Entry 5W4U (X-ray diffraction, 3.60 A resolution); this record covers chains B and T of the 13 polymer chains in the assembly.

Chain B:
Name: DNA-directed RNA polymerase II subunit RPB2
From: Saccharomyces cerevisiae (strain ATCC 204508 / S288c)
Notes: EC 2.7.7.6
UniProtKB: P08518 (RPB2_YEAST); residues 1-1224 here = UniProt positions 1-1224
Amino-acid sequence (1224 residues; row label = number of the first residue in the row):
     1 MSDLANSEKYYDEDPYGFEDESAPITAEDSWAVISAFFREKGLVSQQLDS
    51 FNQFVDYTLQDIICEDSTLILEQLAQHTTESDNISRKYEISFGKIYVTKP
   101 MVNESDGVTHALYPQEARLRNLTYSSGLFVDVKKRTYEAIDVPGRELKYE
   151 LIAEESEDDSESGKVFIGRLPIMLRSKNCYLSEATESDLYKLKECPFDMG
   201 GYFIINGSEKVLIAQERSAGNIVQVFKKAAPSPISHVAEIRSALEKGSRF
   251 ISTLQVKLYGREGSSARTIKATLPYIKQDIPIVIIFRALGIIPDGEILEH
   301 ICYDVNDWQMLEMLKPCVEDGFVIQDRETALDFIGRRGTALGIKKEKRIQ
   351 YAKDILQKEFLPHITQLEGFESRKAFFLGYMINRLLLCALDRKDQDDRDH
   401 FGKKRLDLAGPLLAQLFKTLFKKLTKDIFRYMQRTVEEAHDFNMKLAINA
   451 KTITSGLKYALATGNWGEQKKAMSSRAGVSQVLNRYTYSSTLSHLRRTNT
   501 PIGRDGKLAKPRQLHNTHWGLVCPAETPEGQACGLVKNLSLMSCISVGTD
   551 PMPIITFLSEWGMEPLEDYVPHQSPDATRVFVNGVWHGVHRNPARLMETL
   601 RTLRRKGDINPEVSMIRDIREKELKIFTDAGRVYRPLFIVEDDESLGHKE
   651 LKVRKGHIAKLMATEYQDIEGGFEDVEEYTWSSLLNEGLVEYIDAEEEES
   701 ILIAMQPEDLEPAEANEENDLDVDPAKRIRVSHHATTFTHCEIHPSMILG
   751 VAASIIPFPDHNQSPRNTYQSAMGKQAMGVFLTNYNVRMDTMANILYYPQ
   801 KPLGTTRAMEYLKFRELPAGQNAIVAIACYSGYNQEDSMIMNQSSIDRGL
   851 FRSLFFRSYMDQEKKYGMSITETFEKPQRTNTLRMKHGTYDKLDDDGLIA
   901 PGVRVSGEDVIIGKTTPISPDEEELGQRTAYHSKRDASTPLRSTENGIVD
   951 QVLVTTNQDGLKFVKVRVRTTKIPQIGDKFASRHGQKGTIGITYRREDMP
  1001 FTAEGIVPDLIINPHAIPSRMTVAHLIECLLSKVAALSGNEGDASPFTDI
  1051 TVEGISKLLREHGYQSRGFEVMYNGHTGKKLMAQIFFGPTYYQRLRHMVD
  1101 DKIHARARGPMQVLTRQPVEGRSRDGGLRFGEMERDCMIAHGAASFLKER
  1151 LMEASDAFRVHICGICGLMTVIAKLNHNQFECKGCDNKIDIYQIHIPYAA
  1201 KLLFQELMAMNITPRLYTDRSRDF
Unresolved in the structure: 1-19, 71-89, 135-163, 244-250, 339-344, 436-445, 473-475, 503-508, 669-677, 713-721, 919-932, 1221-1224
Ion coordination: Zn2+: Cys1163, Cys1166, Cys1182, Cys1185

Chain T:
Molecule: 29mer template DNA
Sequence (29 nucleotides; each row starts with the number of its first residue):
     1 CTACCGXTAAGCAGTXCGXCCTCTCCATG
Modified positions: 6MA (N6-methyl-deoxy-adenosine-5'-monophosphate) at position 7; 6MA (N6-methyl-deoxy-adenosine-5'-monophosphate) at position 16; 6MA (N6-methyl-deoxy-adenosine-5'-monophosphate) at position 19

Interface between chain B and chain T:
Pairs across the interface (19):
  Ser208(B) with DA27(T), phosphate contact
  Lys210(B) with DC26(T), phosphate contact
  Pro233(B) with DC12(T), phosphate contact
  Tyr459(B) with DT28(T), phosphate contact
  Ala462(B) with DA27(T), phosphate contact
  Thr463(B) with DA27(T), sugar contact
  Thr791(B) with DC26(T), hydrogen bond to the phosphate
  Met792(B) with DT24(T), phosphate contact
  Arg857(B) with DC25(T), salt bridge to the phosphate
  Arg942(B) with DC25(T), salt bridge to the phosphate
  Gly1121(B) with DC23(T), phosphate contact
  Arg1122(B) with DC23(T), hydrogen bond to the phosphate; DT24(T), salt bridge to the phosphate
  Ser1123(B) with DT24(T), phosphate contact
  Leu1128(B) with DT22(T), phosphate contact
  Arg1129(B) with DC21(T), salt bridge to the phosphate; DT22(T), hydrogen bond to the phosphate
  Gly1131(B) with DC21(T), phosphate contact
  Met1133(B) with DC20(T), sugar contact
Other interface residues (no listed pair), chain B (21 interface residues in all): Asp1101, Lys1102, Gly1127, Glu1132

Summary:
Chain B and chain T form an interface of 21 and 10 residues respectively, with 3 hydrogen bonds and 4 salt
bridges. Polar contacts include Thr791(B)-DC26(T), Arg1122(B)-DC23(T) and Arg1129(B)-DT22(T). The Zn2+ site is
built by Cys1163(B), Cys1166(B), Cys1182(B) and Cys1185(B).
Here chain B is DNA-directed RNA polymerase II subunit RPB2 (Saccharomyces cerevisiae (strain ATCC 204508 /
S288c)) and chain T is 29mer template DNA. Entry 5W4U (Pol II elongation complex with an
N6-methyladenine-containing template) was determined by X-ray diffraction (same publication as 5W51).
